6V10 - chains 3 and 8 of the 120 polymer chains in the assembly; structure by electron microscopy, 3.77 A resolution.

== Chain 3 (and 8) ==
Name: Capsid protein
From: Adeno-associated virus - 8
Notes: chain 8 of this document is another copy of the same molecule, construct and numbering; everything in this record applies to it too
UniProtKB: Q8JQF8 (Q8JQF8_9VIRU); residue numbers follow UniProt; this construct covers 218-738
Amino-acid sequence (521 residues; each row starts with the number of its first residue):
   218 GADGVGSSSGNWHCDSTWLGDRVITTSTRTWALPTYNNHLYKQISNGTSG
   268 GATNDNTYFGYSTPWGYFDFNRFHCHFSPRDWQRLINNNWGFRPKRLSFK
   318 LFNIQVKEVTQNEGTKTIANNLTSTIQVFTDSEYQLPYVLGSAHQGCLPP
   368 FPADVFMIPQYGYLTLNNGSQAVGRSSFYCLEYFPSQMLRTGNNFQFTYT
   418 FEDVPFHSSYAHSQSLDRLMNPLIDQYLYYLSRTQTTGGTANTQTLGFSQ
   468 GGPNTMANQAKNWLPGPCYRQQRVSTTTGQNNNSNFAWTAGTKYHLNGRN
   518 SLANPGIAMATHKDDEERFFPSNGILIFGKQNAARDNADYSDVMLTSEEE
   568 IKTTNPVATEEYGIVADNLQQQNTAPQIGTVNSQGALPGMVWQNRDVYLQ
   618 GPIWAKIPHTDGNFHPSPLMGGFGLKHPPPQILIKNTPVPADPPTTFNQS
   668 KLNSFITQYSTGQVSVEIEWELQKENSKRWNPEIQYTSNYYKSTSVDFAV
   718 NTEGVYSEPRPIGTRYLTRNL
From the paper describing this entry:
  - binding site for the 2-nt DNA strand: P422, H632, P633

== How chain 3 and chain 8 interact ==
Pairs across the interface - 93 pairs, chain 3 then chain 8:
  V222(3) with R407(8)
  G223(3) with R407(8); G409(8), hydrogen bond (backbone-backbone); N410(8)
  S224(3) with R407(8), hydrogen bond (backbone-side chain); N410(8)
  S225(3) with M405(8), hydrogen bond (side chain-backbone); N410(8)
  G227(3) with M405(8)
  N228(3) with S403(8); Q404(8); M405(8)
  W229(3) with Q344(8); E399(8), hydrogen bond (side chain-backbone); F401(8); P402(8); S403(8), hydrogen bond (backbone-backbone); M405(8)
  C231(3) with E399(8); Y400(8); F401(8); P402(8)
  D232(3) with P402(8)
  S233(3) with Y400(8), hydrogen bond
  A249(3) with P657(8), hydrophobic
  P251(3) with P660(8), hydrophobic; P661(8)
  Y253(3) with T662(8)
  S295(3) with Y400(8)
  D298(3) with Y400(8), hydrogen bond
  N320(3) with M405(8); R407(8)
  I321(3) with R407(8)
  Q322(3) with T340(8)
  K324(3) with N338(8); V656(8)
  T332(3) with N329(8), hydrogen bond
  K333(3) with D659(8), salt bridge
  N337(3) with N338(8), hydrogen bond; L339(8); T340(8)
  Q362(3) with Q666(8), hydrogen bond
  G363(3) with F664(8)
  F368(3) with Y258(8), hydrophobic; F395(8), hydrophobic; C397(8), hydrophobic
  P369(3) with C397(8)
  A370(3) with Y258(8), hydrophobic; E399(8)
  D371(3) with K668(8), salt bridge
  V372(3) with P657(8), hydrophobic; K668(8); L669(8), hydrogen bond (backbone-backbone)
  M374(3) with P661(8); T662(8); T663(8); F664(8), hydrophobic; N665(8); L669(8), hydrophobic
  I375(3) with F664(8)
  P376(3) with F664(8), hydrophobic
  T408(3) with T340(8); R407(8)
  Y676(3) with P657(8), hydrogen bond (side chain-backbone); A658(8), hydrogen bond (side chain-backbone); D659(8); P660(8)
  T678(3) with P657(8)
  N706(3) with G391(8)
  Y707(3) with G391(8), hydrogen bond (backbone-backbone); R392(8)
  K709(3) with N385(8), hydrogen bond; Q388(8); A389(8); V390(8)
  S710(3) with Q388(8); A389(8), hydrogen bond (backbone-backbone)
  T711(3) with Q260(8), hydrogen bond (backbone-side chain); Q388(8), hydrogen bond
  S712(3) with Q260(8)
  V713(3) with Y278(8); S393(8)
  A716(3) with Y278(8); F395(8), hydrophobic
  V717(3) with Y258(8); Y278(8), hydrophobic; F395(8), hydrophobic
  N718(3) with Q260(8)
  T719(3) with K259(8); Q260(8)
  E720(3) with L257(8)
  G721(3) with Y258(8); K668(8), hydrogen bond (backbone-side chain)
Also at the interface, not in a pair above, chain 3 (59 interface residues in all): G221, H230, T247, T252, F319, V326, I335, L339, Q680, Y708, F715
Also at the interface, not in a pair above, chain 8 (50 interface residues in all): V222, F276, E325, L406, T408, T654, P655, I673

== Overview ==
59 residues of chain 3 face 50 of chain 8 across their interface; the contacts include 19 hydrogen bonds and 2
salt bridges. Among the polar pairs are K333(3)-D659(8), D371(3)-K668(8) and S224(3)-R407(8). From the paper:
a binding site for the 2-nt DNA strand at P422(3), H632(3) and P633(3).
Chain 3 and chain 8 are both Capsid protein (Adeno-associated virus - 8); the structure, genome-containing
AAV8 particles, was determined by electron microscopy (same publication as 6O9R, 6V12, 6V1G, 6V1T and 6V1Z).
